PDB entry 6YGD | X-ray diffraction, 2.75 A resolution | chains A and B of the 4 polymer chains in the assembly

[Chain A]
Protein: N-alpha-acetyltransferase 30
From: Saccharomyces cerevisiae
Notes: EC 2.3.1.256
UniProtKB: Q03503 (NAA30_YEAST); numbering as in UniProt (aligned over 1-159)
Sequence (159 residues; row label = number of the first residue in the row):
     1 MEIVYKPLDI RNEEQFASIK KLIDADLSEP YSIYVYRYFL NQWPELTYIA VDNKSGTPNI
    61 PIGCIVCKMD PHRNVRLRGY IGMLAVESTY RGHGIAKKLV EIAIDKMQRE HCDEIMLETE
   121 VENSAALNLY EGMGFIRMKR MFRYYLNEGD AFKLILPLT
Small-molecule neighbours: coenzyme A (COA): Asp26, Leu27, Leu84, Ala85, Val86, Tyr90, Arg91, Gly92, His93, Gly94, Ile95, Ala96, Lys97, Leu117, Glu118, Thr119, Asn123, Ser124, Ala125, Ala126, Asn128, Leu129, Tyr130
From the paper describing this entry:
  - conformationally variable residues (loop rearrangement, side-chain flip): Leu27, Leu146, Asn147
  - contacts within the chain: Glu120-Asn147 (hydrogen bond)
  - catalytic residues: Leu27, Glu29, Leu84 (proposed by the authors, not directly observed)
  - mutagenesis - L27A, S28A, E29A, E29Q, Y31F, Y80A, Y80F, E118A, E118Q, E120A, E120Q, Y130A, Y130F: decreased catalytic activity
  - catalytic residues: Tyr80, Glu118, Tyr130

[Chain B]
Protein: N-alpha-acetyltransferase 35, NatC auxiliary subunit
From: Saccharomyces cerevisiae
UniProtKB: Q02197 (NAA35_YEAST); residues 1-733 here = UniProt positions 1-733
Sequence (735 residues; row label = number of the first residue in the row; numbers below 1 keep their minus sign (Gly-1 is residue -1)):
    -1 GPMEVDSILG SLSITDDFDQ LVDVTSLFDE LCSKLKPEAI VKDPRFDLFE GTHSLEVNNS
    59 KLDSSLIELT AEEIEFDVNV AYDPPLASVA AIADRLLRCV ISWLNDYQTL PTTVLSCRYT
   119 ESLLSSLVKG TTAGSSWCTG NILYDKVLGS CILGVCYLTK FVQKLLSAGI VFEEEDLNFN
   179 NMGFNTFDNL PGQDVVINSL TESLQILEAY SDDSLHLTML KHILKIIICL VHLEDHLTDY
   239 STKTSHLDEL IENANSVNGI FPQLQLSPPK GAFSTYIQKH RSNQFPPRKI TKLPTDYSGF
   299 ITLANDVKTI LLVDKAESAL ETYQFAKFFN KLEQRHVIAR ILFPLFFIRD DRTVLGKFSY
   359 TQFYLLHVKE FSAQTPSEFE SSIGNELIQE SSNMLLEWYQ NCSQNTCRYR QGFNRQLILW
   419 DSLQAQFESV NSQVYCSWTY FMKLSSMIEF SLKGFDLDIY KPFEAYSMFW YVYYLSHHLE
   479 TFLKDSQNDI ESNINAIHSM NKKLKKLKAG EKKDQLRLKY RFAMDNEMEQ LQATKQFLNY
   539 LLKEINITKS LCLIEVFQFA ILKSFGLIDN KNSTPSKFSN ERLIHNLRFK PFNSIGVPEL
   599 PEYEVFQQTL KDFVIEEKGA AFDIKLERAT NFIETEVRNV VSSIDEIMQG IKGGDNNGVL
   659 VTGTRLVQEL SLEYYCKLKH TSKALSVNSK VIVNTLKKNI KNKDSHEYKV ELVHTTEGWN
   719 YFPIQTLRIK QDRYK
Disordered / not traced: -1, 129-132, 375-381, 731-733
Sequence notes: expression tag (-1 to 0)
From the paper describing this entry:
  - mutagenesis - F47A, K59A: decreased catalytic activity
  - mutagenesis - K500A/K501A/K503A/K504A: unchanged catalytic activity
  - mutagenesis - K500A/K501A/K503A/K504A, K511A/R515A/R519A: unchanged growth

[Interface between chain A and chain B]
Residue-residue contacts (71):
  Ile10(A) - Glu36(B)
  Arg11(A) - Pro35(B)
  Lys20(A) - Glu54(B)  salt bridge
  Asp24(A) - Lys59(B)  hydrogen bond (backbone-side chain)
  Leu27(A) - Lys59(B)  hydrogen bond (backbone-side chain)
  Ser28(A) - Lys59(B)
  Glu29(A) - Lys59(B)
  Pro30(A) - Lys59(B)
  Pro30(A) - Leu60(B)  hydrophobic
  Tyr31(A) - Asn57(B)
  Tyr31(A) - Leu60(B)
  Ser32(A) - Ser52(B)  hydrogen bond
  Ser32(A) - Glu54(B)
  Ser32(A) - Leu60(B)
  Ile33(A) - Glu54(B)  hydrogen bond (backbone-side chain)
  Tyr34(A) - Gly49(B)
  Val35(A) - Thr50(B)
  Arg37(A) - Pro35(B)  hydrogen bond (side chain-backbone)
  Arg37(A) - Ile38(B)
  Tyr38(A) - Leu46(B)
  Tyr38(A) - Phe47(B)
  Tyr38(A) - Thr50(B)
  Asn41(A) - Glu36(B)  hydrogen bond (side chain-backbone)
  Asn41(A) - Ile38(B)
  Gln42(A) - Leu46(B)
  Glu101(A) - Phe576(B)
  Ile104(A) - Phe576(B)  hydrophobic
  Asp105(A) - Phe576(B)
  Gln108(A) - Phe576(B)
  Glu131(A) - Lys459(B)  salt bridge
  Glu131(A) - Asn570(B)
  Gly132(A) - Asn570(B)  hydrogen bond (backbone-side chain)
  Gly132(A) - Thr572(B)
  Met133(A) - Ser574(B)
  Met133(A) - Phe576(B)  hydrophobic
  Gly134(A) - Asn570(B)
  Gly134(A) - Ile582(B)
  Ile136(A) - Glu462(B)
  Ile136(A) - Ile582(B)  hydrophobic
  Ile136(A) - Leu585(B)  hydrophobic
  Ile136(A) - Arg586(B)
  Arg137(A) - Asp456(B)  hydrogen bond (side chain-backbone)
  Arg137(A) - Ile457(B)
  Arg137(A) - Arg586(B)  hydrogen bond (backbone-side chain)
  Met138(A) - Leu585(B)
  Lys139(A) - Gln409(B)
  Lys139(A) - Ile457(B)
  Arg140(A) - Cys405(B)
  Arg140(A) - Gln409(B)  hydrogen bond (backbone-side chain)
  Arg140(A) - Leu455(B)  hydrogen bond (side chain-backbone)
  Arg140(A) - Ile457(B)
  Phe142(A) - Glu173(B)
  Phe142(A) - Gln332(B)
  Phe142(A) - Asn403(B)
  Phe142(A) - Cys405(B)
  Arg143(A) - Asp104(B)
  Arg143(A) - Tyr105(B)  hydrogen bond (side chain-backbone)
  Glu148(A) - Gln106(B)
  Glu148(A) - Arg286(B)  salt bridge
  Phe152(A) - Leu455(B)
  Phe152(A) - Asp456(B)
  Phe152(A) - Ile457(B)  hydrophobic
  Ile155(A) - Leu585(B)  hydrophobic
  Leu156(A) - Ser577(B)
  Pro157(A) - Ser577(B)  hydrogen bond (backbone-side chain)
  Pro157(A) - Leu581(B)
  Pro157(A) - Ile582(B)  hydrophobic
  Pro157(A) - Leu585(B)  hydrophobic
  Leu158(A) - Phe576(B)
  Leu158(A) - Leu581(B)
  Thr159(A) - Leu581(B)
Interface residues without a listed pair, chain A (42 interface residues in all): Phe135, Met141, Asp150
Interface residues without a listed pair, chain B (41 interface residues in all): Ala37, Asp174, Thr289, Arg408, Phe461, Pro573

[In short]
42 residues of chain A and 41 residues of chain B are in contact; the contacts include 13 hydrogen bonds and 3
salt bridges. Polar pairs include Lys20(A)-Glu54(B), Glu131(A)-Lys459(B) and Glu148(A)-Arg286(B). The paper
reports catalytic residues Leu27(A), Glu29(A) and Leu84(A) among others; L27A, S28A and E29A of chain A, among
others, reduce catalytic activity; 17 substitutions were tested in all.
Here chain A is N-alpha-acetyltransferase 30 and chain B is N-alpha-acetyltransferase 35, NatC auxiliary
subunit, both from Saccharomyces cerevisiae. Entry 6YGD (Crystal structure of the NatC complex bound to Gag
peptide and CoA) was determined by X-ray diffraction together with 6YGA, 6YGB and 6YGC from the same study.
